PDB entry 4MDQ | X-ray diffraction, 2.12 A resolution | chain A

== Chain A ==
Molecule: E3 ubiquitin-protein ligase Mdm2
Organism: Homo sapiens
Notes: EC 6.3.2.-
UniProt: Q00987 (MDM2_HUMAN); numbering as in UniProt (aligned over 25-110)
Chain sequence (86 residues; numbered 25 to 110; the number before each row is that of its first residue):
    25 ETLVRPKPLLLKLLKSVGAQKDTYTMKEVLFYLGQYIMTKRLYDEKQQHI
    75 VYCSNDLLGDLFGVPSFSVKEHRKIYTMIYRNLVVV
Swiss-Prot annotation at these positions:
  - mutagenesis: Gly-58 (G58A: No effect on its ability to induce apoptosis)
Residues lining bound ligands:
  - 28W (3-[(1R)-2-(benzylamino)-1-{[(2S)-1-(hydroxyamino)-4-methyl-1-oxopentan-2-yl]amino}-2-oxoethyl]-6-chloro-N-hydroxy-1H-indole-2-carboxamide), molecule 1: Met-50, Lys-51, Leu-54, His-96, Arg-97, Ile-99, Tyr-100, Ile-103
  - 28W, molecule 2: Leu-54, Phe-55, Leu-57, Gly-58, Ile-61, Met-62, Tyr-67, Gln-72, Phe-86, Phe-91, Val-93, His-96, Ile-99
Reported in the primary citation:
  - binding site for 28W: Leu-54, Gly-58, Ile-61, Val-93, His-96
  - conformationally variable residues (side-chain flip): Leu-54, Tyr-100, Tyr-104

== Summary ==
Chain A binds compound 28W. UniProt lists one mutagenesis site. The paper reports a binding site for 28W at
Leu-54, Gly-58 and Ile-61 among others; conformational variability at Leu-54, Tyr-100 and Tyr-104.
Chain A is E3 ubiquitin-protein ligase Mdm2 (Homo sapiens); the structure, Structure of a novel submicromolar
MDM2 inhibitor, was determined by X-ray diffraction (same publication as 4MDN).
